Entry 4R7A (X-ray diffraction, 1.85 A resolution); this record covers chains A and B.

[Chain A]
Name: PHD finger protein 6
UniProt: Q8IWS0 (PHF6_HUMAN); residues 111-125 here correspond to UniProt positions 157-171 (UniProt number = residue number + 46)
Amino-acid sequence (15 residues; each row starts with the number of its first residue):
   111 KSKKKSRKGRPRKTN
Unresolved in the structure: 111-115, 125

[Chain B]
Name: Histone-binding protein RBBP4
From: Homo sapiens
UniProt: Q09028 (RBBP4_HUMAN); residue numbers follow UniProt; this construct covers 1-425
Amino-acid sequence (425 residues; each row starts with the number of its first residue):
     1 MADKEAAFDDAVEERVINEEYKIWKKNTPFLYDLVMTHALEWPSLTAQWL
    51 PDVTRPEGKDFSIHRLVLGTHTSDEQNHLVIASVQLPNDDAQFDASHYDS
   101 EKGEFGGFGSVSGKIEIEIKINHEGEVNRARYMPQNPCIIATKTPSSDVL
   151 VFDYTKHPSKPDPSGECNPDLRLRGHQKEGYGLSWNPNLSGHLLSASDDH
   201 TICLWDISAVPKEGKVVDAKTIFTGHTAVVEDVSWHLLHESLFGSVADDQ
   251 KLMIWDTRSNNTSKPSHSVDAHTAEVNCLSFNPYSEFILATGSADKTVAL
   301 WDLRNLKLKLHSFESHKDEIFQVQWSPHNETILASSGTDRRLNVWDLSKI
   351 GEEQSPEDAEDGPPELLFIHGGHTAKISDFSWNPNEPWVICSVSEDNIMQ
   401 VWQMAENIYNDEDPEGSVDPEGQGS
Unresolved in the structure: 1-14, 89-113, 354-358, 411-425
UniProt features mapped onto this chain:
  - modified residue: Ala2 (N-acetylalanine), Lys4 (N6-acetyllysine), Ser110 (Phosphoserine), Lys160 (N6-acetyllysine), Ser355 (Phosphoserine)
  - cross-link (Glycyl lysine isopeptide (Lys-Gly)): Lys4 (interchain with G-Cter in SUMO2), Lys160 (interchain with G-Cter in SUMO2)
  - mutagenesis: Val35 (V35A: Loss of interaction with ARMC12), Pro43 (P43A: Loss of interaction with ZNF827 and loss of localization to telomeres; when associated with A-73), Ser73 (S73A: Loss of interaction with ZNF827 and loss of localization to telomeres; when associated with A-43), Glu126 to Asn128 (Loss of interaction with ZNF827), Glu126 (E126A: Loss of interaction with ZNF827 and loss of localization to telomeres; when associated with A-128 and A-179), Asn128 (N128A: Loss of interaction with ZNF827 and loss of localization to telomeres; when associated with A-126 and A-179), Glu179 (E179A: Loss of interaction with ZNF827 and loss of localization to telomeres; when associated with A-126 and A-128), Tyr181 (Y181A: Loss of interaction with ZNF827 and loss of localization to telomeres), Glu231 (E231A: Decreased interaction with ZNF827; when associated with A-277), Asn277 (N277A: Decreased interaction with ZNF827; when associated with A-231), Glu395 (E395A: Decreased interaction with ZNF827)

[Interface between chain A and chain B]
Residue-residue contacts (27):
  Arg117(A) - Arg129(B)
  Arg117(A) - Tyr181(B)
  Arg117(A) - Glu231(B)  salt bridge
  Arg117(A) - Phe321(B)
  Arg117(A) - Lys376(B)  hydrogen bond (backbone-side chain)
  Arg117(A) - Glu395(B)
  Lys118(A) - Leu45(B)
  Lys118(A) - His71(B)
  Lys118(A) - Glu126(B)  salt bridge
  Lys118(A) - Asn128(B)  hydrogen bond
  Lys118(A) - Glu179(B)  salt bridge
  Lys118(A) - Tyr181(B)
  Gly119(A) - His71(B)
  Gly119(A) - Glu395(B)
  Pro121(A) - Trp42(B)
  Pro121(A) - Pro43(B)  hydrophobic
  Pro121(A) - His71(B)
  Pro121(A) - Thr72(B)
  Pro121(A) - Ser73(B)
  Arg122(A) - Trp42(B)
  Arg122(A) - Asn397(B)  hydrogen bond (backbone-side chain)
  Lys123(A) - Glu41(B)  salt bridge
  Lys123(A) - Trp42(B)
  Lys123(A) - Glu75(B)  salt bridge
  Thr124(A) - Leu40(B)  hydrogen bond (side chain-backbone)
  Thr124(A) - Glu41(B)  hydrogen bond (backbone-backbone)
  Thr124(A) - Asn397(B)
Other interface residues (no listed pair), chain B (22 interface residues in all): Ala39, Pro145, Asn277
Interface features reported in the paper:
  - pairs named by the authors: Arg117(A)-Tyr181(B) (cation-pi contact), Arg117(A)-Phe321(B) (cation-pi contact), Arg117(A)-Glu231(B) (hydrogen bond), Arg117(A)-Asn277(B) (water-mediated contact), Arg117(A)-Lys376(B) (hydrogen bond), Lys118(A)-Glu179(B), Lys118(A)-Glu126(B), Lys118(A)-Asn128(B) (hydrogen bond), Lys118(A)-Leu45(B) (hydrophobic contact), Gly119(A)-Glu395(B) (water-mediated contact), Pro121(A)-His71(B) (hydrophobic contact), Arg122(A)-Asn397(B) (backbone contact), Arg122(A)-Glu395(B) (water-mediated contact), Lys123(A)-Glu75(B), Lys123(A)-Trp42(B) (hydrophobic contact), Thr124(A)-Leu40(B) (hydrogen bond), Thr124(A)-Glu41(B) (hydrogen bond), Glu41(B)-Lys123(A) (hydrophobic contact), Pro43(B)-Pro121(A) (hydrophobic contact), Thr72(B)-Pro121(A) (hydrophobic contact), Ser73(B)-Pro121(A) (hydrophobic contact)
  - hot spots on chain A (mutagenesis) - R117A, R117A/K118A (30-fold), K118A: decreased binding to Histone-binding protein RBBP4 (chain B)

[In short]
7 residues of chain A face 22 of chain B across their interface; the contacts include 5 hydrogen bonds and 5
salt bridges. Among the polar pairs are Arg117(A)-Glu231(B), Lys118(A)-Glu126(B) and Lys118(A)-Glu179(B). The
paper describes cation-pi contacts between Arg117(A) and Tyr181(B) and Arg117(A) and Phe321(B); hydrogen bonds
between Arg117(A) and Glu231(B), Arg117(A) and Lys376(B) and Lys118(A) and Asn128(B) among others;
water-mediated contacts between Arg117(A) and Asn277(B), Gly119(A) and Glu395(B) and Arg122(A) and Glu395(B).
The paper reports that R117A, R117A/K118A and K118A of chain A reduce binding to Histone-binding protein RBBP4
(chain B).
Chain A is PHD finger protein 6 and chain B is Histone-binding protein RBBP4 (Homo sapiens); the structure,
Crystal Structure of RBBP4 bound to PHF6 peptide, was determined by X-ray diffraction.
